PDB entry 6YBO | X-ray diffraction, 1.06 A resolution | chain A

Chain A:
Protein: Xylose isomerase
Source organism: Streptomyces rubiginosus
Notes: EC 5.3.1.5
UniProtKB: P24300 (XYLA_STRRU); residues 1-388 here = UniProt positions 1-388
Amino-acid sequence (388 residues; each row starts with the number of its first residue):
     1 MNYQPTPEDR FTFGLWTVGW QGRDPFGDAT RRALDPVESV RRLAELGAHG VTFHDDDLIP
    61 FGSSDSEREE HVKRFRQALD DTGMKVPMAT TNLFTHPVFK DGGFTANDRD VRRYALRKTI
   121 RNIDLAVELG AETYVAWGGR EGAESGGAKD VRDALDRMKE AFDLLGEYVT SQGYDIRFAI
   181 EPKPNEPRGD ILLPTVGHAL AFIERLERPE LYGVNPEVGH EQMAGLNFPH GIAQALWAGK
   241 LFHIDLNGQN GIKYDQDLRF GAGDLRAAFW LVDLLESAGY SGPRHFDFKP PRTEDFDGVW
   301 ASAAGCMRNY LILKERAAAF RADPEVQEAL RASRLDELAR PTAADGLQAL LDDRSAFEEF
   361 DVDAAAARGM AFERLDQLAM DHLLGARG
Unresolved in the structure: 1-2, 388
Metal / ion sites: Na+: Asp163, Tyr212; Mg2+ site 1: Glu181, Glu217, Asp245, Asp287; Mg2+ site 2: Glu217, Asp255, Asp257
UniProt features mapped onto this chain:
  - active site: His54, Asp57
  - binding site (Mg(2+)): Glu181, Glu217, His220, Asp245, Asp255, Asp257, Asp287

Overview:
Asp163 and Tyr212 coordinate Na+. The Mg2+ site 1 is built by Glu181, Glu217, Asp245 and Asp287. From UniProt:
active-site residues His54 and Asp57 and 7 Mg2+-binding residues.
Chain A is Xylose isomerase (Streptomyces rubiginosus); the structure, RT structure of Glucose Isomerase
obtained at 1.06 A resolution from crystal grown in a Kapton ..., was determined by X-ray diffraction together
with 6YBF, 6YBI, 6YBR, 6YBX and 6YC5 from the same study.
